2IMB - chain A; structure by X-ray diffraction, 2.41 A resolution.

Chain A:
Molecule: Botulinum neurotoxin A light-chain
Organism: Clostridium botulinum
Notes: EC 3.4.24.69
UniProtKB: Q7B8V4 (Q7B8V4_CLOBO); residue numbers follow UniProt; this construct covers 1-424
Chain sequence (444 residues; row label = number of the first residue in the row; numbers below 1 keep their minus sign (Met-19 is residue -19)):
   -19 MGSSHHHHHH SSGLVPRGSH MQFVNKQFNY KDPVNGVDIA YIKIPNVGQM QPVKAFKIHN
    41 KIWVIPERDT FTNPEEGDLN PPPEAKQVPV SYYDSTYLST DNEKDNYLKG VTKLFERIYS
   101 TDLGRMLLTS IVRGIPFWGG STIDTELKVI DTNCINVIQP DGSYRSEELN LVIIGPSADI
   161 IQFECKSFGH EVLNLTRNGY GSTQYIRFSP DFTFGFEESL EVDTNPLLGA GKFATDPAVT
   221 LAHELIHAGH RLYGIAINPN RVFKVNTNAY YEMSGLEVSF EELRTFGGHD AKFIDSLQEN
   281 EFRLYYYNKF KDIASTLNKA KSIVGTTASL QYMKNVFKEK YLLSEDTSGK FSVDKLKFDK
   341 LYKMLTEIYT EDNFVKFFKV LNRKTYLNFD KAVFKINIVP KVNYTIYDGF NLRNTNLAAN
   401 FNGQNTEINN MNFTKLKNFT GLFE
Disordered / not traced: -19 to -10, 25-31, 63-67, 201-209, 245-256, 306-307, 419-424
Construct notes: cloning artifact (-19 to 0); conflict Gln2 (Pro in Q7B8V4)
Bound ions: Zn2+: His223, His227, Glu262 (together with N-hydroxy-L-argininamide)
Ligand contacts: N-hydroxy-L-argininamide (AHL): Ile161, Phe163, Phe194, His223, Glu224, His227, Glu262, Tyr366, Asp370
From the paper describing this entry:
  - Zn2+ coordination: Glu262
  - conformationally variable residues (loop rearrangement, side-chain flip): Phe369, Asp370
  - binding site for N-hydroxy-L-argininamide: Phe194, Asp370
  - specificity-determining residues: Phe194, Asp370
  - catalytic residues: Tyr366 (citing earlier work)

Summary:
Chain A binds N-hydroxy-L-argininamide. His223, His227 and Glu262 coordinate Zn2+. From the paper: the
catalytic residue Tyr366; a binding site for N-hydroxy-L-argininamide at Phe194 and Asp370.
Chain A is Botulinum neurotoxin A light-chain (Clostridium botulinum); the structure, Clostridium botulinum
Neurotoxin Serotype A Light Chain Inhibited by L-arginine hydroxamate, was determined by X-ray diffraction,
deposited together with 2ILP, 2IMA and 2IMC.
